5XX3 - chain A; structure by X-ray diffraction, 1.12 A resolution.

[Chain A]
Name: Pancreatic trypsin inhibitor
From: Bos taurus
Reference sequence: P00974 (BPT1_BOVIN); residues 1-58 here correspond to UniProt positions 36-93 (UniProt number = residue number + 35)
Chain sequence (58 residues; numbered 1 to 58; the number before each row is that of its first residue):
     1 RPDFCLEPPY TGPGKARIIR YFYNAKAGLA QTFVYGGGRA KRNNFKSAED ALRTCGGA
Construct notes: engineered mutation Gly14 (Cys49 in P00974), Ala30 (Cys65 in P00974), Gly38 (Cys73 in P00974), Ala51 (Cys86 in P00974), Leu52 (Met87 in P00974)
UniProt features mapped onto this chain:
  - site: Lys15, Ala16 (Reactive bond for trypsin)
Cystine bridges: Cys5-Cys55

[Summary]
Chain A is Pancreatic trypsin inhibitor (Bos taurus); the structure, A BPTI-[5,55] variant with C14GA38G
mutations, was determined by X-ray diffraction (same publication as 5XX2, 5XX4 and 5XX5).
